PDB entry 1D9Q | X-ray diffraction, 2.40 A resolution | chains A and B of the 4 polymer chains in the assembly

[Chain A (and B)]
Name: Fructose-1,6-bisphosphatase
Organism: Pisum sativum
Notes: EC 3.1.3.11; chain B of this document is another copy of the same molecule, construct and numbering; everything in this record applies to it too
UniProt: P46275 (F16P_PEA); residues 1-357 here correspond to UniProt positions 51-407 (UniProt number = residue number + 50)
Amino-acid sequence (357 residues; each row starts with the number of its first residue):
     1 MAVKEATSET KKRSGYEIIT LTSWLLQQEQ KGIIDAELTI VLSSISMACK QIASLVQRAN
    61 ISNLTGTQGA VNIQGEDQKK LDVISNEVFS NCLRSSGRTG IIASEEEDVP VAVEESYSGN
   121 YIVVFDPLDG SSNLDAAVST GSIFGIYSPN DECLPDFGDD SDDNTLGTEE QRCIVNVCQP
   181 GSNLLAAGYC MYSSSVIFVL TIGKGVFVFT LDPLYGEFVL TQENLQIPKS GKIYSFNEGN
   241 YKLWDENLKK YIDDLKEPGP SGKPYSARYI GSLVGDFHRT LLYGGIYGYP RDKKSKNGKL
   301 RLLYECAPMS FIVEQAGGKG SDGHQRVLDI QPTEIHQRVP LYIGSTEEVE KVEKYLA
Not modelled in the structure: 1-17, 67-75, 156-163 (chain B: 1-15, 66-74)
Cystine bridges: Cys-153/Cys-173
UniProt features mapped onto this chain:
  - binding site (Mg(2+)): Glu-76, Glu-105, Asp-126, Leu-128, Asp-129, Glu-305
  - binding site (substrate): Asp-129 to Ser-132, Asn-237, Tyr-269, Tyr-287, Tyr-289, Lys-299

[Chain A / chain B interface]
Contacting residue pairs (88):
  Val-56(A) / Ser-194(B)
  Gln-57(A) / Ser-194(B)
  Gln-57(A) / Ser-195(B)  hydrogen bond (backbone-side chain)
  Gln-57(A) / Pro-213(B)
  Arg-58(A) / Asp-212(B)  salt bridge
  Arg-58(A) / Pro-213(B)
  Arg-58(A) / Leu-214(B)
  Asn-60(A) / Ile-197(B)
  Asn-60(A) / Thr-210(B)  hydrogen bond
  Asn-60(A) / Thr-221(B)
  Ile-61(A) / Thr-210(B)
  Ile-61(A) / Leu-211(B)
  Ile-61(A) / Asp-212(B)
  Leu-64(A) / Leu-220(B)
  Leu-64(A) / Thr-221(B)
  Asn-133(A) / Tyr-283(B)  hydrogen bond (backbone-side chain)
  Leu-134(A) / Ile-233(B)  hydrophobic
  Leu-134(A) / Arg-279(B)
  Leu-134(A) / Tyr-283(B)  hydrophobic
  Asp-135(A) / Arg-268(B)  salt bridge
  Val-138(A) / Met-191(B)  hydrophobic
  Val-138(A) / Ser-193(B)
  Val-138(A) / Ser-194(B)  hydrogen bond (backbone-backbone)
  Val-138(A) / Ile-270(B)  hydrophobic
  Met-191(A) / Val-138(B)  hydrophobic
  Tyr-192(A) / Ser-194(B)
  Ser-193(A) / Val-138(B)
  Ser-193(A) / Ser-193(B)
  Ser-193(A) / Ser-194(B)
  Ser-194(A) / Val-56(B)
  Ser-194(A) / Gln-57(B)
  Ser-194(A) / Val-138(B)  hydrogen bond (backbone-backbone)
  Ser-194(A) / Tyr-192(B)
  Ser-194(A) / Ser-193(B)
  Ser-194(A) / Ser-194(B)
  Ser-195(A) / Gln-57(B)  hydrogen bond (side chain-backbone)
  Ile-197(A) / Asn-60(B)
  Thr-210(A) / Gln-57(B)
  Thr-210(A) / Asn-60(B)  hydrogen bond
  Thr-210(A) / Ile-61(B)
  Asp-212(A) / Arg-58(B)  salt bridge
  Asp-212(A) / Ile-61(B)
  Pro-213(A) / Gln-57(B)
  Pro-213(A) / Arg-58(B)
  Leu-214(A) / Arg-58(B)
  Leu-220(A) / Leu-64(B)
  Thr-221(A) / Asn-60(B)
  Thr-221(A) / Leu-64(B)
  Ile-233(A) / Leu-134(B)  hydrophobic
  Tyr-234(A) / Glu-238(B)
  Tyr-234(A) / Gly-239(B)
  Asn-237(A) / Ala-267(B)  hydrogen bond (side chain-backbone)
  Asn-237(A) / Arg-268(B)
  Glu-238(A) / Tyr-234(B)
  Glu-238(A) / Glu-238(B)
  Glu-238(A) / Lys-256(B)  salt bridge
  Gly-239(A) / Tyr-234(B)
  Gly-239(A) / Pro-264(B)
  Gly-239(A) / Tyr-265(B)
  Gly-239(A) / Ala-267(B)
  Asn-240(A) / Pro-264(B)
  Tyr-241(A) / Lys-256(B)
  Lys-242(A) / Lys-256(B)
  Lys-242(A) / Glu-257(B)  salt bridge
  Lys-256(A) / Glu-238(B)  salt bridge
  Lys-256(A) / Tyr-241(B)
  Lys-256(A) / Lys-242(B)
  Glu-257(A) / Lys-242(B)  salt bridge
  Pro-264(A) / Gly-239(B)
  Tyr-265(A) / Gly-239(B)
  Ala-267(A) / Asn-237(B)  hydrogen bond (backbone-side chain)
  Ala-267(A) / Gly-239(B)
  Ala-267(A) / Tyr-269(B)
  Arg-268(A) / Asp-135(B)  salt bridge
  Arg-268(A) / Asn-237(B)
  Arg-268(A) / Tyr-269(B)
  Arg-268(A) / Ile-270(B)
  Arg-268(A) / Gly-271(B)
  Tyr-269(A) / Ala-267(B)
  Tyr-269(A) / Arg-268(B)
  Tyr-269(A) / Tyr-269(B)  hydrogen bond (backbone-backbone)
  Ile-270(A) / Val-138(B)  hydrophobic
  Ile-270(A) / Arg-268(B)
  Gly-271(A) / Arg-268(B)
  Arg-279(A) / Leu-134(B)
  Arg-279(A) / Ala-137(B)
  Tyr-283(A) / Asn-133(B)
  Tyr-283(A) / Leu-134(B)  hydrophobic
Interface residues without a listed pair, chain A (50 interface residues in all): Ala-136, Ala-137, Ser-139, Leu-211, Val-219, Leu-243, Asp-253, Ser-266, Gly-275
Interface residues without a listed pair, chain B (49 interface residues in all): Ala-136, Ser-139, Tyr-215, Val-219, Asp-253, Ser-266, Gly-275

[In short]
50 residues of chain A face 49 of chain B across their interface, with 10 hydrogen bonds and 8 salt bridges.
Polar contacts include Arg-58(A)/Asp-212(B), Asp-135(A)/Arg-268(B) and Glu-238(A)/Lys-256(B). From UniProt: 6
Mg2+-binding residues and 9 substrate-binding residues on chain A.
Both chains are Fructose-1,6-bisphosphatase (Pisum sativum). Entry 1D9Q (Oxidized pea
fructose-1,6-bisphosphatase form 1) was determined by X-ray diffraction, deposited together with 1DBZ and
1DCU.
